8T1I - chains V and X of the 27 polymer chains in the assembly; structure by electron microscopy, 4.68 A resolution (low resolution: residue-level contacts below are approximate; hydrogen-bond / salt-bridge calls are withheld).

== Chain V ==
Protein: Mediator of RNA polymerase II transcription subunit 27
From: Mus musculus
UniProtKB: Q9DB40 (MED27_MOUSE); numbering as in UniProt (aligned over 1-311)
Chain sequence (311 residues; row label = number of the first residue in the row):
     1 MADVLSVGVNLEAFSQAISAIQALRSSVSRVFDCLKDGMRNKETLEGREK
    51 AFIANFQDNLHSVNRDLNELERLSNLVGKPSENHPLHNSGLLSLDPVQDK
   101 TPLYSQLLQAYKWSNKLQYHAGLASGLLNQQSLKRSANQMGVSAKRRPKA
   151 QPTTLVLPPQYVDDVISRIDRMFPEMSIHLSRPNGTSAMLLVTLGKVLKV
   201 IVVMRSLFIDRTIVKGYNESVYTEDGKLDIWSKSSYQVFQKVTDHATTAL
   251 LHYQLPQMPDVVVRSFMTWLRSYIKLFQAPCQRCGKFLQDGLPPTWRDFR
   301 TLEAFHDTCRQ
Not modelled in the structure: 1-7, 97-103, 139-158, 219-222, 305-311
Swiss-Prot annotation at these positions:
  - modified residue: Ser132 (Phosphoserine), Lys134 (N6-methyllysine)

== Chain X ==
Protein: Mediator of RNA polymerase II transcription subunit 29
From: Mus musculus
UniProtKB: Q9DB91 (MED29_MOUSE); residue numbers follow UniProt; this construct covers 1-199
Chain sequence (199 residues; numbered 1 to 199; the number before each row is that of its first residue):
     1 MAAPQPQAAAVSSASGVSGPGSAGGPGPQQQPQPTQLVGSAQSGLLQQQQ
    51 QDFDPVQRYKMLIPQLKESLQTLMKVAAQNLIQNTNIDNGQKSSDAPLQR
   101 FDKCLEEFYALCDQLELCLRLAHECLSQSCDSAKHSPTLVPTATKPDAVQ
   151 PDSLPYPQYLAVIKAQITCAKDIHTALLDCANKVTGKTTAPSTGPGGSL
Not modelled in the structure: 1-51, 142-152, 186-199
Swiss-Prot annotation at these positions:
  - modified residue: Ala2 (N-acetylalanine)

== Interface between chain V and chain X ==
Contacting residue pairs (27; chain V residue first):
  Gly8(V) - Leu126(X)
  Asn10(V) - Leu126(X)
  Leu11(V) - His123(X)
  Leu11(V) - Leu126(X)
  Ile18(V) - Arg120(X)
  Ile21(V) - Glu116(X)
  Gln22(V) - Glu116(X)
  Val28(V) - Phe108(X)
  Val28(V) - Tyr109(X)
  Ser29(V) - Tyr109(X)
  Arg65(V) - Tyr59(X)
  Asn68(V) - Tyr59(X)
  Glu69(V) - Tyr59(X)
  Glu69(V) - Lys60(X)
  Glu69(V) - Ile63(X)
  Asn75(V) - Val56(X)
  Ser81(V) - Gln128(X)
  Glu82(V) - Ser129(X)
  Glu82(V) - Ser132(X)
  Asn83(V) - Leu139(X)
  Asn83(V) - Val140(X)
  Asn83(V) - Tyr159(X)
  His84(V) - Gln128(X)
  Tyr104(V) - Gln128(X)
  Tyr111(V) - Asp131(X)
  Tyr111(V) - His135(X)
  Ser114(V) - His135(X)
Interface residues without a listed pair, chain V (28 interface residues in all): Phe14, Ala17, Phe32, Leu86, Leu108, Ala110, Lys112, Trp113, Asn115
Interface residues without a listed pair, chain X (27 interface residues in all): Leu73, Leu115, Leu119, Ala122, Pro137, Tyr156, Gln166, Ala170, His174

== Overview ==
The interface between chain V and chain X involves 28 residues on one side and 27 on the other.
Chain V is Mediator of RNA polymerase II transcription subunit 27 and chain X is Mediator of RNA polymerase II
transcription subunit 29, both from Mus musculus; the structure, Atomic model of the mammalian Mediator
complex with MED26 subunit, was determined by electron microscopy, deposited together with 8T1L and 8T9D.
